PDB entry 9AXF | electron microscopy, 3.50 A resolution | chains B and G of the 7 polymer chains in the assembly

# Chain B
Name: Guanine nucleotide-binding protein G(I)/G(S)/G(T) subunit beta-1
From: Homo sapiens
Reference sequence: P62873 (GBB1_HUMAN); numbering as in UniProt (aligned over 2-340)
Chain sequence (348 residues; row label = number of the first residue in the row; numbers below 1 keep their minus sign (Met-7 is residue -7)):
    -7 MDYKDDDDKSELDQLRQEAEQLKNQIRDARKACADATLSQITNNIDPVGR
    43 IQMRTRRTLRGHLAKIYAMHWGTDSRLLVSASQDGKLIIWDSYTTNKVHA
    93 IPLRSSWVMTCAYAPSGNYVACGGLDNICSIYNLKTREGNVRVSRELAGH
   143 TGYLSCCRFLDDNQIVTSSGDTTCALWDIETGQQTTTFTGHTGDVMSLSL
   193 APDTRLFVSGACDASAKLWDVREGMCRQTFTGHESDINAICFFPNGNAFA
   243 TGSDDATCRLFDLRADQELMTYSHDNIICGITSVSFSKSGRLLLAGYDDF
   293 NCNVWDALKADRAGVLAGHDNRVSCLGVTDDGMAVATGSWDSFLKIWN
Not modelled in the structure: -7 to 2
Differences from the reference sequence: initiating methionine (-7); expression tag (-6 to 1)
UniProt features mapped onto this chain:
  - modified residue: Ser2 (N-acetylserine), His266 (Phosphohistidine)
  - natural variant: Leu30 (L30F: In MRD42; uncertain significance), Arg52 (R52G: In MRD42), Gly64 (G64V: In MRD42), Asp76 (D76E: In MRD42; D76G: In MRD42), Gly77 (G77S: In MRD42), Lys78 (K78R: In MRD42), Ile80 (I80N: In MRD42; I80T: In MRD42), His91 (H91R: In MRD42; uncertain significance), Ala92 (A92T: In MRD42), Pro94 (P94S: In MRD42), Leu95 (L95P: In MRD42), Arg96 (R96L: In MRD42), 5 further natural variant entries in UniProt

# Chain G
Name: Guanine nucleotide-binding protein G(I)/G(S)/G(O) subunit gamma-2
From: Homo sapiens
Reference sequence: P59768 (GBG2_HUMAN); residues 1-71 here = UniProt positions 1-71
Chain sequence (71 residues; numbered 1 to 71; the number before each row is that of its first residue):
     1 MASNNTASIAQARKLVEQLKMEANIDRIKVSKAAADLMAYCEAHAKEDPL
    51 LTPVPASENPFREKKFFCAIL
Not modelled in the structure: 1-7, 64-71
UniProt features mapped onto this chain:
  - modified residue: Ala2 (N-acetylalanine), Cys68 (Cysteine methyl ester)
  - lipidation: Cys68 (S-geranylgeranyl cysteine)

# Chain B / chain G interface
Pairs across the interface (80; chain B residue first):
  Glu3(B) - Ile9(G)
  Leu7(B) - Ile9(G)
  Leu7(B) - Ala12(G)  hydrophobic
  Leu7(B) - Val16(G)
  Ala11(B) - Val16(G)
  Ala11(B) - Leu19(G)
  Leu14(B) - Val16(G)
  Leu14(B) - Leu19(G)  hydrophobic
  Leu14(B) - Lys20(G)
  Lys15(B) - Leu19(G)
  Ile18(B) - Ala23(G)  hydrophobic
  Ile18(B) - Arg27(G)
  Arg22(B) - Arg27(G)
  Ala24(B) - Lys29(G)
  Cys25(B) - Arg27(G)
  Cys25(B) - Ile28(G)
  Cys25(B) - Lys29(G)
  Cys25(B) - Val30(G)  hydrogen bond (backbone-backbone)
  Ala26(B) - Val30(G)  hydrophobic
  Asp27(B) - Lys29(G)
  Asp27(B) - Val30(G)
  Asp27(B) - Ser31(G)  hydrogen bond
  Ala28(B) - Val30(G)
  Leu30(B) - Ala34(G)  hydrophobic
  Ile33(B) - Ala34(G)  hydrophobic
  Ile33(B) - Met38(G)
  Thr34(B) - Met38(G)
  Ile37(B) - Met38(G)  hydrophobic
  Ile37(B) - Glu42(G)
  Val40(B) - Leu51(G)  hydrophobic
  Ile43(B) - Leu50(G)
  Arg48(B) - Phe61(G)
  Arg49(B) - Pro60(G)
  Arg49(B) - Phe61(G)  hydrogen bond (side chain-backbone)
  Arg49(B) - Glu63(G)
  Ser84(B) - Phe61(G)
  Tyr85(B) - Pro60(G)
  Tyr85(B) - Phe61(G)  hydrophobic
  Cys218(B) - Gln18(G)
  Arg219(B) - Glu22(G)
  Gln220(B) - Ile25(G)
  Thr221(B) - Glu22(G)  hydrogen bond
  Phe235(B) - Tyr40(G)  hydrophobic
  Phe235(B) - Cys41(G)  hydrophobic
  Pro236(B) - Tyr40(G)
  Asn237(B) - Tyr40(G)
  Leu252(B) - Leu37(G)  hydrophobic
  Asp254(B) - Ala33(G)
  Asp254(B) - Leu37(G)
  Arg256(B) - Arg27(G)
  Arg256(B) - Ile28(G)  hydrogen bond (backbone-backbone)
  Arg256(B) - Ala33(G)
  Arg256(B) - Asp36(G)  salt bridge
  Ala257(B) - Arg27(G)
  Ala257(B) - Ile28(G)
  Asp258(B) - Ile25(G)
  Asp258(B) - Arg27(G)  salt bridge
  Gln259(B) - Val30(G)
  Leu261(B) - Val30(G)  hydrophobic
  Ser279(B) - Asp48(G)
  Ser279(B) - Leu50(G)
  Lys280(B) - Glu47(G)
  Lys280(B) - Asp48(G)
  Ser281(B) - Tyr40(G)
  Ser281(B) - Cys41(G)
  Ser281(B) - His44(G)
  Ser281(B) - Asp48(G)  hydrogen bond
  Gly282(B) - Cys41(G)
  Arg283(B) - Leu51(G)
  Leu284(B) - Leu50(G)
  Leu284(B) - Leu51(G)  hydrophobic
  Leu300(B) - Cys41(G)  hydrophobic
  Asp323(B) - Pro49(G)
  Gly324(B) - Pro49(G)
  Gly324(B) - Leu50(G)
  Met325(B) - Pro60(G)
  Ala326(B) - Phe61(G)  hydrophobic
  Val327(B) - Leu50(G)  hydrophobic
  Asn340(B) - Asn59(G)  hydrogen bond
  Asn340(B) - Phe61(G)
Also at the interface, not in a pair above, chain B (55 interface residues in all): Leu4, Glu10, Met45, Ala240, Val320, Ile338
Also at the interface, not in a pair above, chain G (38 interface residues in all): Ser8, Arg13, Leu15, Asp26, Lys32, Ala35

# In short
55 residues of chain B and 38 residues of chain G are in contact, with 7 hydrogen bonds and 2 salt bridges.
Polar pairs include Arg256(B)-Asp36(G), Asp258(B)-Arg27(G) and Asp27(B)-Ser31(G).
Chain B is Guanine nucleotide-binding protein G(I)/G(S)/G(T) subunit beta-1 and chain G is Guanine
nucleotide-binding protein G(I)/G(S)/G(O) subunit gamma-2, both from Homo sapiens; the structure, Structure of
human calcium-sensing receptor in complex with chimeric Gq (miniGisq) protein in detergent, was determined by
electron microscopy, deposited together with 9ASB, 9AVG, 9AVL and 9AYF.
